6UD4 - chains G and C of the 8 polymer chains in the assembly; structure by electron microscopy, 3.30 A resolution.

[Chain G]
Name: Protein cornichon homolog 3
From: Mus musculus
Reference sequence: Q6ZWS4 (CNIH3_MOUSE); numbering as in UniProt (aligned over 1-160)
Chain sequence (174 residues; row label = number of the first residue in the row):
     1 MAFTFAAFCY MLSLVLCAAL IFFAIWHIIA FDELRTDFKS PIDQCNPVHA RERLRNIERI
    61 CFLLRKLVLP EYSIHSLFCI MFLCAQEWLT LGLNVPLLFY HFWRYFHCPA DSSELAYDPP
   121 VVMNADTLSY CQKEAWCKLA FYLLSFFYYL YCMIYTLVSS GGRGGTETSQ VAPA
Unresolved in the structure: 1, 38-49, 111-125, 161-174
Construct notes: linker (161-165); expression tag (166-174)

[Chain C]
Name: Glutamate receptor 2
From: Rattus norvegicus
Reference sequence: P19491 (GRIA2_RAT); residues -20 to 847 here correspond to UniProt positions 1-868 (UniProt number = residue number + 21)
Chain sequence (889 residues; numbered -20 to 868; the number before each row is that of its first residue; numbers below 1 keep their minus sign (Met-20 is residue -20)):
   -20 MQKIMHISVL LSPVLWGLIF GVSSNSIQIG GLFPRGADQE YSAFRVGMVQ FSTSEFRLTP
    40 HIDNLEVANS FAVTNAFCSQ FSRGVYAIFG FYDKKSVNTI TSFCGTLHVS FITPSFPTDG
   100 THPFVIQMRP DLKGALLSLI EYYQWDKFAY LYDSDRGLST LQAVLDSAAE KKWQVTAINV
   160 GNINNDKKDE TYRSLFQDLE LKKERRVILD CERDKVNDIV DQVITIGKHV KGYHYIIANL
   220 GFTDGDLLKI QFGGANVSGF QIVDYDDSLV SKFIERWSTL EEKEYPGAHT ATIKYTSALT
   280 YDAVQVMTEA FRNLRKQRIE ISRRGNAGDC LANPAVPWGQ GVEIERALKQ VQVEGLSGNI
   340 KFDQNGKRIN YTINIMELKT NGPRKIGYWS EVDKMVVTLT ELPSGNDTSG LENKTVVVTT
   400 ILESPYVMMK KNHEMLEGNE RYEGYCVDLA AEIAKHCGFK YKLTIVGDGK YGARDADTKI
   460 WNGMVGELVY GKADIAIAPL TITLVREEVI DFSKPFMSLG ISIMIKKPQK SKPGVFSFLD
   520 PLAYEIWMCI VFAYIGVSVV LFLVSRFSPY EWHTEEFEDG RETQSSESTN EFGIFNSLWF
   580 SLGAFMRQGC DISPRSLSGR IVGGVWWFFT LIIISSYTAN LAAFLTVERM VSPIESAEDL
   640 SKQTEIAYGT LDSGSTKEFF RRSKIAVFDK MWTYMRSAEP SVFVRTTAEG VARVRKSKGK
   700 YAYLLESTMN EYIEQRKPCD TMKVGGNLDS KGYGIATPKG SSLGNAVNLA VLKLNEQGLL
   760 DKLKNKWWYD KGECGSGGGD SKEKTSALSL SNVAGVFYIL VGGLGLAMLV ALIEFCYKSR
   820 AEAKRMKVAK NPQNINPSSS QNSQNFATDY KDDDDKEGYN VYGIESVKI
Unresolved in the structure: -20 to 393, 549-594, 777-783, 825-868
Construct notes: conflict Arg586 (Gln607 in P19491); expression tag (848-868)
Cystine bridges: Cys718-Cys773
Residues lining bound ligands: ZK1 ({[7-morpholin-4-yl-2,3-dioxo-6-(trifluoromethyl)-3,4-dihydroquinoxalin-1(2H)-yl]methyl}phosphonic acid): Glu402, Tyr405, Tyr450, Pro478, Leu479, Thr480, Arg485, Gly653, Ser654, Thr655, Thr686, Met708, Tyr732
Curated features (UniProtKB/Swiss-Prot):
  - region: Ala846, Thr847 (Required for interaction with IQSEC1)
  - binding site (L-glutamate): Pro478, Thr480, Arg485, Ser654, Thr655, Glu705
  - site: Arg453 (Interaction with the cone snail toxin Con-ikot-ikot), Ile633 (Crucial to convey clamshell closure to channel opening), Arg660 (Interaction with the cone snail toxin Con-ikot-ikot), Lys752 (Interaction with the cone snail toxin Con-ikot-ikot)
  - modified residue (Phosphoserine): Ser662, Ser696, Ser839, Ser842
  - lipidation (S-palmitoyl cysteine): Cys589, Cys815
  - glycosylation (N-linked (GlcNAc...) asparagine): Asn235, Asn349, Asn385, Asn392
Reported in the primary citation:
  - specificity-determining residues: Glu524, Met527, Cys528, Leu789, Ala793 (by similarity / conservation)

[How chain G and chain C interact]
Contacting residue pairs (12; chain G residue first):
  Phe3(G) - Leu789(C)  hydrophobic
  Phe3(G) - Tyr797(C)  hydrophobic
  Phe8(G) - Phe796(C)  hydrophobic
  Met11(G) - Tyr797(C)  hydrophobic
  Met11(G) - Val800(C)  hydrophobic
  Val15(G) - Val800(C)  hydrophobic
  Val15(G) - Gly804(C)
  Val15(G) - Met807(C)  hydrophobic
  Ala19(G) - Met807(C)  hydrophobic
  Phe22(G) - Leu811(C)  hydrophobic
  Phe22(G) - Phe814(C)  hydrophobic
  Trp26(G) - Phe814(C)
Other interface residues (no listed pair), chain G (9 interface residues in all): Phe5, Leu12
Other interface residues (no listed pair), chain C (11 interface residues in all): Ala793, Leu799, Leu803

[In short]
9 residues of chain G face 11 of chain C across their interface. Ligands of chain C: compound ZK1. Curated
annotation (UniProt) lists 6 L-glutamate-binding residues on chain C. The paper reports specificity
determinants Glu524(C), Met527(C) and Cys528(C) among others.
Here chain G is Protein cornichon homolog 3 (Mus musculus) and chain C is Glutamate receptor 2 (Rattus
norvegicus). Entry 6UD4 (GluA2 in complex with its auxiliary subunit CNIH3 in AS map II - (LBD-TMD-C3(AS) II)-
with ...) was determined by electron microscopy (same publication as 6PEQ, 6U5S, 6U6I, 6UCB and 6UD8).
